2J57 - chains H and J of the 6 polymer chains in the assembly; structure by X-ray diffraction, 2.25 A resolution.

# Chain H (and J)
Name: Methylamine dehydrogenase heavy chain
Organism: Paracoccus denitrificans
Notes: EC 1.4.99.3; chain J of this document is another copy of the same molecule, construct and numbering; everything in this record applies to it too
Reference sequence: P29894 (DHMH_PARDE); residues 1-386 here correspond to UniProt positions 32-417 (UniProt number = residue number + 31)
Chain sequence (386 residues; each row starts with the number of its first residue):
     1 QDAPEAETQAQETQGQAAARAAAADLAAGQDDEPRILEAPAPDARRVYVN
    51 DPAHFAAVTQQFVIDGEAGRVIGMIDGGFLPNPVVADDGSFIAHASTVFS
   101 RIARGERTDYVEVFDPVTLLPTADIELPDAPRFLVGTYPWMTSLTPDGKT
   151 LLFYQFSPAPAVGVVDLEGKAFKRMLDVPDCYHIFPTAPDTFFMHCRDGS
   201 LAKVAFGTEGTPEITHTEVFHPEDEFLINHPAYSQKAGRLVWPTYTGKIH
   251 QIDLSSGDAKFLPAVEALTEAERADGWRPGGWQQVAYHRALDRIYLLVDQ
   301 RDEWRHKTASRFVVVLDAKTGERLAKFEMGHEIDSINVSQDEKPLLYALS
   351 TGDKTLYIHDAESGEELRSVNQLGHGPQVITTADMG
Disordered / not traced: 1-4
Cystine bridges: Cys181-Cys196

# Chain H / chain J interface
Residue-residue contacts - 24 pairs, chain H then chain J:
  Val58(H) with Val58(J), hydrophobic; Ile102(J), hydrophobic
  Asp76(H) with Ala103(J)
  Gly77(H) with Ile102(J)
  Gly78(H) with Ile102(J)
  Val98(H) with Ser100(J); Arg101(J)
  Ser100(H) with Val98(J)
  Arg101(H) with Val98(J); Tyr110(J); Asp124(J), salt bridge
  Ile102(H) with Val58(J), hydrophobic; Gly77(J); Gly78(J); Val98(J), hydrophobic; Tyr110(J)
  Ala103(H) with Asp76(J)
  Arg104(H) with Glu112(J), salt bridge; Pro121(J)
  Tyr110(H) with Arg101(J); Ile102(J)
  Glu112(H) with Arg104(J), salt bridge
  Asp124(H) with Arg101(J), salt bridge
  His375(H) with His375(J)
Interface residues without a listed pair, chain H (17 interface residues in all): Thr108, Phe114, Pro121
Interface residues without a listed pair, chain J (17 interface residues in all): Thr108, Phe114

# Summary
The chain H/chain J interface involves 17 residues from each chain, with 4 salt bridges. Polar contacts
include Arg101(H)-Asp124(J) and Arg104(H)-Glu112(J).
Chain H and chain J are both Methylamine dehydrogenase heavy chain (Paracoccus denitrificans); the structure,
X-ray reduced Paraccocus denitrificans methylamine dehydrogenase N- quinol in complex with amicyanin, was
determined by X-ray diffraction, deposited together with 2J55 and 2J56.
